PDB entry 6XOI | X-ray diffraction, 2.00 A resolution | chains A and B of the 3 polymer chains in the assembly

Chain A:
Name: SUMO-activating enzyme subunit 1
Organism: Homo sapiens
UniProt: Q9UBE0 (SAE1_HUMAN); numbering as in UniProt (aligned over 1-346)
Sequence (346 residues; row label = number of the first residue in the row):
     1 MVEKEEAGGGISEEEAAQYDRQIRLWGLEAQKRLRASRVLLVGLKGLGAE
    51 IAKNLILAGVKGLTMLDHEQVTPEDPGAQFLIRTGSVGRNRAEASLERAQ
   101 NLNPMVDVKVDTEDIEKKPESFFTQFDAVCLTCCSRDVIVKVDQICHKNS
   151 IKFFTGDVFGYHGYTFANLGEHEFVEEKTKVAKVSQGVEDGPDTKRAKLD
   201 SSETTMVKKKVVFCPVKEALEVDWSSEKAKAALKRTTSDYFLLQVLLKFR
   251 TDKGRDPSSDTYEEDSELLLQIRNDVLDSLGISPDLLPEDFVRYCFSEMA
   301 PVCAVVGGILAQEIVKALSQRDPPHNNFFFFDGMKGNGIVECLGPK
Disordered / not traced: 1-8, 179-204, 346
Swiss-Prot annotation at these positions:
  - modified residue: Met1 (N-acetylmethionine), Val2 (N-acetylvaline), Ser12 (Phosphoserine), Lys198 (N6-acetyllysine)
  - mutagenesis: Arg21 (R21A: Abolishes ATP-dependent activation of SUMO proteins), Arg24 to Trp26 (Abolishes ATP-dependent activation of SUMO proteins)

Chain B:
Name: SUMO-activating enzyme subunit 2
Organism: Homo sapiens
Notes: EC 2.3.2.-
UniProt: Q9UBT2 (SAE2_HUMAN); residue numbers follow UniProt; this construct covers 1-640
Sequence (640 residues; numbered 1 to 640; the number before each row is that of its first residue):
     1 MALSRGLPRELAEAVAGGRVLVVGAGGIGCELLKNLVLTGFSHIDLIDLD
    51 TIDVSNLNRQFLFQKKHVGRSKAQVAKESVLQFYPKANIVAYHDSIMNPD
   101 YNVEFFRQFILVMNALDNRAARNHVNRMCLAADVPLIESGTAGYLGQVTT
   151 IKKGVTECYECHPKPTQRTFPGCTIRNTPSEPIHCIVWAKYLFNQLFGEE
   201 DADQEVSPDRADPEAAWEPTEAEARARASNEDGDIKRISTKEWAKSTGYD
   251 PVKLFTKLFKDDIRYLLTMDKLWRKRKPPVPLDWAEVQSQGEETNASDQQ
   301 NEPQLGLKDQQVLDVKSYARLFSKSIETLRVHLAEKGDGAELIWDKDDPS
   351 AMDFVTSAANLRMHIFSMNMKSRFDIKSMAGNIIPAIATTNAVIAGLIVL
   401 EGLKILSGKIDQCRTIFLNKQPNPRKKLLVPCALDPPNPNCYVCASKPEV
   451 TVRLNVHKVTVLTLQDKIVKEKFAMVAPDVQIEDGKGTILISSEEGETEA
   501 NNHKKLSEFGIRNGSRLQADDFLQDYTLLINILHSEDLGKDVEFEVVGDA
   551 PEKVGPKQAEDAAKSITNGSDDGAQPSTSTAQEQDDVLIVDSDEEDSSNN
   601 ADVSEEERSRKRKLDEKENLSAKRSRIEQKEELDDVIALD
Disordered / not traced: 1-7, 163-169, 199-249, 291-304, 332-340, 454-461, 479-518, 534-541, 548-640
Metal / ion sites: Zn2+: Cys158, Cys161, Cys441, Cys444
Residues lining bound ligands: SAE (VBA; [(1R,2R,3S,4R)-4-{[5-(1-benzyl-1H-pyrazole-3-carbonyl)pyrimidin-4-yl]amino}-2,3-dihydroxycyclopentyl]methyl sulfamate): Val23, Gly24, Ala25, Gly26, Gly27, Ile47, Asp48, Leu49, Asp50, Arg59, Gln60, Lys72, Asp94, Ser95, Ile96, Met97, Ala115, Leu116, Asp117, Asn118, Ala120, Ala121
Swiss-Prot annotation at these positions:
  - active site: Cys173 (Glycyl thioester intermediate)
  - binding site (ATP): Gly24 to Gly29, Asp48, Asn56 to Arg59, Lys72, Ser95, Ile96, Asp117 to Arg122
  - binding site (Zn(2+)): Cys158, Cys161, Cys441, Cys444
  - modified residue: Ser207 (Phosphoserine), Lys271 (N6-acetyllysine), Ser507 (Phosphoserine), Ser592 (Phosphoserine), Lys613 (N6-acetyllysine)
  - cross-link (Glycyl lysine isopeptide (Lys-Gly)): Lys164 (interchain with G-Cter in SUMO1), Lys190 (interchain with G-Cter in SUMO), Lys236 (interchain with G-Cter in SUMO1), Lys257 (interchain with G-Cter in SUMO), Lys271 (interchain with G-Cter in SUMO), Lys275 (interchain with G-Cter in SUMO), Lys371 (interchain with G-Cter in SUMO2), Lys420 (interchain with G-Cter in SUMO1), Lys540 (interchain with G-Cter in SUMO2), Lys611 (interchain with G-Cter in SUMO), Lys613 (interchain with G-Cter in SUMO), Lys617 (interchain with G-Cter in SUMO), Lys623 (interchain with G-Cter in SUMO)
  - natural variant: Gly24 (G24V: In ACCES), Asn56 (N56T: In ACCES), Arg122 to Asp640 (deletion: In ACCES), Arg122 (R122G: In ACCES), Leu267 to Asp640 (deletion: In ACCES), Glu483 (E483K: In ACCES)
  - mutagenesis: Asn56 (N56A: Abolishes ATP-dependent activation of SUMO proteins), Leu57 (L57A: Strongly reduces ATP-dependent activation of SUMO proteins), Arg59 (R59A: Strongly reduces ATP-dependent activation of SUMO proteins), Lys72 (K72A: Abolishes ATP-dependent activation of SUMO proteins), Asp117 (D117A: Abolishes ATP-dependent activation of SUMO proteins), Cys173 (C173A: Loss of enzyme activity), Thr174 (T174A: Slightly reduced enzyme activity), His184 (H184Q: No effect on enzyme activity), Ile235 (I235A: Strongly reduced interaction with UBE2I; when associated with A-238), Ile238 (I238A: Strongly reduced interaction with UBE2I; when associated with A-235), Asp484 (Strongly reduced interaction with UBE2I), Gly485 (G485GGGG: Strongly reduced interaction with UBE2I)
Reported in the primary citation:
  - binding site for SAE: Ile96, Asn118
  - specificity-determining residues: Ser95 (proposed by the authors, not directly observed)

Interface between chain A and chain B:
Contacting residue pairs - 98 pairs, chain A then chain B:
  Gly9(A) - Gly306(B)  hydrogen bond (backbone-backbone)
  Ile11(A) - Leu307(B)  hydrophobic
  Glu13(A) - Lys308(B)
  Ala16(A) - Leu307(B)  hydrophobic
  Ala17(A) - Ser55(B)
  Gln18(A) - Val54(B)
  Gln18(A) - Asn58(B)
  Arg21(A) - Ser55(B)  hydrogen bond
  Arg21(A) - Arg59(B)
  Arg21(A) - Lys346(B)
  Arg21(A) - Ile383(B)
  Arg21(A) - Ile384(B)
  Arg21(A) - Pro385(B)
  Arg21(A) - Ala386(B)  hydrogen bond (backbone-backbone)
  Gln22(A) - Asn58(B)  hydrogen bond
  Gln22(A) - Ala386(B)
  Gln22(A) - Ile387(B)
  Arg24(A) - Phe374(B)  hydrogen bond (side chain-backbone)
  Arg24(A) - Lys377(B)
  Arg24(A) - Ser378(B)  hydrogen bond
  Arg24(A) - Ile383(B)
  Arg24(A) - Pro385(B)
  Leu25(A) - Gly143(B)
  Leu25(A) - Tyr144(B)
  Leu25(A) - Pro385(B)
  Leu25(A) - Ile387(B)  hydrophobic
  Trp26(A) - Tyr144(B)
  Trp26(A) - Ile387(B)  hydrophobic
  Leu28(A) - Gly306(B)
  Leu28(A) - Leu307(B)  hydrophobic
  Glu50(A) - Glu31(B)
  Glu50(A) - Lys34(B)  salt bridge
  Lys53(A) - Glu31(B)  salt bridge
  Lys53(A) - Ala392(B)
  Asn54(A) - Thr389(B)
  Leu57(A) - Leu57(B)
  Leu57(A) - Asn58(B)
  Leu57(A) - Phe61(B)  hydrophobic
  Leu57(A) - Ala388(B)  hydrophobic
  Gly77(A) - Tyr84(B)
  Ala78(A) - Leu38(B)  hydrophobic
  Ala78(A) - Tyr84(B)  hydrophobic
  Gln79(A) - Phe83(B)
  Phe80(A) - Lys34(B)
  Phe80(A) - Leu38(B)  hydrophobic
  Phe80(A) - Phe61(B)  hydrophobic
  Phe80(A) - Phe83(B)  hydrophobic
  Ile82(A) - Phe83(B)
  Arg83(A) - Gln82(B)  hydrogen bond
  Thr84(A) - Phe83(B)  hydrogen bond (side chain-backbone)
  Arg98(A) - Ser79(B)  hydrogen bond (side chain-backbone)
  Arg98(A) - Gln82(B)
  Arg98(A) - Phe83(B)
  Asn101(A) - Gln64(B)
  Leu102(A) - Phe61(B)
  Arg235(A) - Lys426(B)  hydrogen bond (backbone-side chain)
  Ala300(A) - Leu38(B)  hydrophobic
  Ala300(A) - Thr39(B)
  Pro301(A) - Thr39(B)
  Pro301(A) - Gly396(B)
  Pro301(A) - Val399(B)  hydrophobic
  Pro301(A) - Leu400(B)  hydrophobic
  Ala304(A) - Asn35(B)
  Ala304(A) - Ala392(B)
  Val305(A) - Val393(B)
  Val305(A) - Gly396(B)
  Val305(A) - Leu397(B)
  Gly308(A) - Thr389(B)
  Gly308(A) - Val393(B)
  Ile309(A) - Val393(B)  hydrophobic
  Ile309(A) - Leu428(B)  hydrophobic
  Ala311(A) - Thr389(B)
  Gln312(A) - Tyr144(B)
  Gln312(A) - Ile387(B)
  Gln312(A) - Thr389(B)  hydrogen bond
  Asp322(A) - Tyr144(B)
  Asp322(A) - Lys420(B)  salt bridge
  His325(A) - Lys420(B)
  His325(A) - Leu428(B)
  Phe329(A) - Leu428(B)  hydrophobic
  Phe331(A) - Leu397(B)  hydrophobic
  Phe331(A) - Leu400(B)  hydrophobic
  Phe331(A) - Leu429(B)  hydrophobic
  Met334(A) - Lys404(B)  hydrogen bond (backbone-side chain)
  Lys335(A) - Pro431(B)
  Gly336(A) - Ile416(B)
  Gly336(A) - Leu429(B)
  Gly336(A) - Pro431(B)
  Asn337(A) - Lys427(B)  hydrogen bond
  Asn337(A) - Pro431(B)
  Gly338(A) - Lys426(B)
  Gly338(A) - Lys427(B)
  Gly338(A) - Leu428(B)  hydrogen bond (backbone-backbone)
  Gly338(A) - Leu429(B)  hydrogen bond (backbone-backbone)
  Ile339(A) - Lys426(B)
  Val340(A) - Pro422(B)  hydrophobic
  Val340(A) - Lys426(B)  hydrogen bond (backbone-backbone)
  Glu341(A) - Lys426(B)  salt bridge
Other interface residues (no listed pair), chain A (56 interface residues in all): Asp20, Ile23, Glu29, Tyr161, Thr236, Val302, Lys316, Pro323, Gly333
Other interface residues (no listed pair), chain B (53 interface residues in all): Pro85, Leu305, Gln310, Arg414, Leu418, Gln421

In short:
56 residues of chain A and 53 residues of chain B are in contact, with 16 hydrogen bonds and 4 salt bridges.
Among the polar pairs are Glu50(A)-Lys34(B), Lys53(A)-Glu31(B) and Asp322(A)-Lys420(B). Bound to chain B: SAE.
The paper reports a binding site for SAE at Ile96(B) and Asn118(B); the specificity determinant Ser95(B).
Here chain A is SUMO-activating enzyme subunit 1 and chain B is SUMO-activating enzyme subunit 2, both from
Homo sapiens. Entry 6XOI (Structure of SUMO1-ML00752641 adduct bound to SAE) was determined by X-ray
diffraction together with 6XOH and 6XOG from the same study.
